PDB entry 2J88 | X-ray diffraction, 2.60 A resolution | chains A and H of the 3 polymer chains in the assembly

# Chain A
Name: Hyalurononglucosaminidase
From: Apis mellifera
Notes: EC 3.2.1.35
UniProt: Q08169 (HUGA_APIME); residues 1-350 here correspond to UniProt positions 33-382 (UniProt number = residue number + 32)
Amino-acid sequence (350 residues; numbered 1 to 350; the number before each row is that of its first residue):
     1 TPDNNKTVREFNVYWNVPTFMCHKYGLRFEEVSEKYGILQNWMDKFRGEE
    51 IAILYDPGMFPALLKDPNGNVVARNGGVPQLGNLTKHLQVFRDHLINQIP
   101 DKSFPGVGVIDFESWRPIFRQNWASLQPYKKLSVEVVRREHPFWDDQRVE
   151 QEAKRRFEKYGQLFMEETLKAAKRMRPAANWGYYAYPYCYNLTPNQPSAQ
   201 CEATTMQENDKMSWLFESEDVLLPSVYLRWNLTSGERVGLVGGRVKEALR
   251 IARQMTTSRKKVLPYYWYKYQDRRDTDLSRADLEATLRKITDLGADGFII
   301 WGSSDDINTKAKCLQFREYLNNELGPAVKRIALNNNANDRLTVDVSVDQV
Unresolved in the structure: 1-9, 66-70, 334-350
Disulfide bonds: Cys22-Cys313, Cys189-Cys201
UniProt features mapped onto this chain:
  - active site: Glu113 (Proton donor)
  - glycosylation (N-linked (GlcNAc...) asparagine): Asn83, Asn231 (complex)

# Chain H
Name: FAB
From: Mus musculus
Notes: antibody fragment or engineered binder
Amino-acid sequence (191 residues; numbered 1 to 187 plus 5 insertion-coded residues; 1 number in that range is skipped by the numbering (no residue carries it; nothing is unmodelled there); the number before each row is that of its first residue; a row labelled like 35A-35B holds insertion residues (35A, then the next letters in order)):
     1 QVTLKESGPGILQPSQTLSLTCSFSGFSLSTSGMG
35A-35B VS
    36 WIRQPSGKGLEWLAHIYWDDDKRYNPSLKSRLTISKDTSRNQVFLKI
82A-82C TSV
    83 DTADTATYYCTLYYGSVDYWGQGTSVTVSSAKTTPPSVYPLAPGSAAQTN
   133 SMVTLGCLVKGYFPEPVTVTWNSGSLSSGVHTFPAVLQSDLYTLSSSV
   182 TVPSST
Unresolved in the structure: 1, 122-137, 157-162, 182-187
Disulfide bonds: Cys22-Cys92

# Interface between chain A and chain H
Contacting residue pairs (17):
  Glu140(A) with Gly97(H)
  Pro142(A) with Gly97(H)
  Phe143(A) with Tyr95(H), hydrophobic; Gly97(H); Ser98(H); Val99(H)
  Trp144(A) with Gly33(H), hydrogen bond (side chain-backbone); Tyr52(H); Trp53(H), hydrophobic
  Asp145(A) with Tyr52(H), hydrogen bond; Arg58(H), salt bridge
  Gln147(A) with Arg58(H), hydrogen bond
  Arg148(A) with Tyr52(H); Trp53(H); Asp54(H), salt bridge; Asp56(H), salt bridge; Arg58(H)
Other interface residues (no listed pair), chain A (8 interface residues in all): His141
Other interface residues (no listed pair), chain H (11 interface residues in all): Asp100

# Overview
The interface between chain A and chain H involves 8 residues on one side and 11 on the other, with 3 hydrogen
bonds and 3 salt bridges. Polar pairs include Asp145(A)-Arg58(H), Arg148(A)-Asp54(H) and Arg148(A)-Asp56(H).
UniProt lists active-site residue Glu113(A) on chain A.
Here chain A is Hyalurononglucosaminidase (Apis mellifera) and chain H is FAB (Mus musculus). Entry 2J88
(Hyaluronidase in complex with a monoclonal IgG Fab fragment) was determined by X-ray diffraction.
